3B6S - chains A and B of the 3 polymer chains in the assembly; structure by X-ray diffraction, 1.80 A resolution.

Chain A:
Molecule: HLA class I histocompatibility antigen, B-27 alpha chain
From: Homo sapiens
Notes: fragment: extracellular domain, residues 25-300
Reference sequence: P03989 (1B27_HUMAN); residues 1-276 here correspond to UniProt positions 25-300 (UniProt number = residue number + 24)
Sequence (276 residues; row label = number of the first residue in the row):
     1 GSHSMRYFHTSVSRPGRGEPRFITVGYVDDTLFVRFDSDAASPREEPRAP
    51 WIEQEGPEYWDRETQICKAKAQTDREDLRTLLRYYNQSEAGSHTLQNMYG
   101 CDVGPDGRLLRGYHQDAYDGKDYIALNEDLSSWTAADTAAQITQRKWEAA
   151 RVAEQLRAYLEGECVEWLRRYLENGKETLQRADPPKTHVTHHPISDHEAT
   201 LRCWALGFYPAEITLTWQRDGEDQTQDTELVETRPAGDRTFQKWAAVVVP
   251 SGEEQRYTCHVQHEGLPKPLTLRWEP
Disulfides: Cys101-Cys164, Cys203-Cys259

Chain B:
Molecule: Beta-2-microglobulin
From: Homo sapiens
Reference sequence: P61769 (B2MG_HUMAN); residues 1-99 here correspond to UniProt positions 21-119 (UniProt number = residue number + 20)
Sequence (100 residues; each row starts with the number of its first residue; numbering starts at 0):
     0 MIQRTPKIQVYSRHPAENGKSNFLNCYVSGFHPSDIEVDLLKNGERIEKV
    50 EHSDLSFSKDWSFYLLYYTEFTPTEKDEYACRVNHVTLSQPKIVKWDRDM
Construct notes: initiating methionine (0)
Disulfides: Cys25-Cys80
Swiss-Prot annotation at these positions:
  - modified residue: Gln2 (Pyrrolidone carboxylic acid)
  - glycosylation: Ile1 (N-linked (Glc) (glycation) isoleucine), Lys19 (N-linked (Glc) (glycation) lysine), Lys41 (N-linked (Glc) (glycation) lysine), Lys48 (N-linked (Glc) (glycation) lysine), Lys58 (N-linked (Glc) (glycation) lysine), Lys91 (N-linked (Glc) (glycation) lysine), Lys94 (N-linked (Glc) (glycation) lysine)

Interface between chain A and chain B:
Pairs across the interface (53):
  Phe8(A) - Phe56(B)  hydrophobic
  His9(A) - Phe56(B)
  Thr10(A) - Phe56(B)
  Thr10(A) - Phe62(B)
  Val12(A) - Ser33(B)
  Ile23(A) - Leu54(B)
  Val25(A) - Asp53(B)
  Val25(A) - Ser55(B)
  Tyr27(A) - Ser55(B)
  Tyr27(A) - Tyr63(B)
  Arg35(A) - Asp53(B)  salt bridge
  Ser92(A) - Met0(B)
  Thr94(A) - His31(B)
  Thr94(A) - Phe62(B)
  Gln96(A) - His31(B)  hydrogen bond
  Gln96(A) - Phe56(B)
  Gln96(A) - Trp60(B)  hydrogen bond (side chain-backbone)
  Gln96(A) - Phe62(B)
  Asn97(A) - Phe56(B)
  Gln115(A) - Trp60(B)
  Asp116(A) - Trp60(B)
  Ala117(A) - Trp60(B)  hydrophobic
  Asp119(A) - Met0(B)
  Asp119(A) - His31(B)  hydrogen bond (backbone-side chain)
  Gly120(A) - His31(B)  hydrogen bond (backbone-side chain)
  Lys121(A) - Ile1(B)
  Asp122(A) - Trp60(B)  hydrogen bond
  His192(A) - Asp98(B)
  Arg202(A) - Asp98(B)  hydrogen bond (side chain-backbone)
  Arg202(A) - Met99(B)
  Trp204(A) - Asp98(B)
  Trp204(A) - Met99(B)
  Val231(A) - Gln8(B)
  Glu232(A) - Gln8(B)  hydrogen bond (backbone-side chain)
  Glu232(A) - Tyr26(B)
  Glu232(A) - Ser28(B)  hydrogen bond
  Thr233(A) - Tyr26(B)
  Arg234(A) - Gln8(B)  hydrogen bond
  Arg234(A) - Tyr10(B)
  Arg234(A) - Tyr26(B)
  Arg234(A) - Met99(B)  hydrogen bond (side chain-backbone)
  Pro235(A) - Tyr10(B)  hydrogen bond (backbone-side chain)
  Pro235(A) - Asn24(B)
  Pro235(A) - Tyr26(B)
  Pro235(A) - Leu65(B)  hydrophobic
  Ala236(A) - Arg12(B)  hydrogen bond (backbone-side chain)
  Ala236(A) - Asn24(B)  hydrogen bond (backbone-side chain)
  Gly237(A) - Arg12(B)  hydrogen bond (backbone-side chain)
  Asp238(A) - Arg12(B)
  Gln242(A) - Tyr10(B)
  Gln242(A) - Ser11(B)  hydrogen bond (side chain-backbone)
  Gln242(A) - Arg12(B)  hydrogen bond (side chain-backbone)
  Trp244(A) - Met99(B)  hydrogen bond (side chain-backbone)
Interface residues without a listed pair, chain A (34 interface residues in all): His93, Met98
Interface residues without a listed pair, chain B (24 interface residues in all): Lys6, His13, Asp59

Summary:
The interface between chain A and chain B involves 34 residues on one side and 24 on the other; the contacts
include 17 hydrogen bonds and 1 salt bridge. Polar pairs include Arg35(A)-Asp53(B), Gln96(A)-His31(B) and
Gln96(A)-Trp60(B).
Chain A is HLA class I histocompatibility antigen, B-27 alpha chain and chain B is Beta-2-microglobulin, both
from Homo sapiens; the structure, Crystal Structure of hla-b*2705 Complexed with the Citrullinated Vasoactive
Intestinal Peptide Type 1 Receptor (vipr) Peptide ..., was determined by X-ray diffraction together with 3B3I
from the same study.
